PDB entry 9CZ2 | electron microscopy, 4.40 A resolution (low resolution: residue-level contacts below are approximate; hydrogen-bond / salt-bridge calls are withheld) | chains XK and H of the 36 polymer chains in the assembly

# Chain XK
Name: Modulator of FtsH protease HflK
Source organism: Escherichia coli BL21
UniProtKB: C3SG32 (C3SG32_ECOLX); residues 1-419 here = UniProt positions 1-419
Amino-acid sequence (419 residues; numbered 1 to 419; the number before each row is that of its first residue):
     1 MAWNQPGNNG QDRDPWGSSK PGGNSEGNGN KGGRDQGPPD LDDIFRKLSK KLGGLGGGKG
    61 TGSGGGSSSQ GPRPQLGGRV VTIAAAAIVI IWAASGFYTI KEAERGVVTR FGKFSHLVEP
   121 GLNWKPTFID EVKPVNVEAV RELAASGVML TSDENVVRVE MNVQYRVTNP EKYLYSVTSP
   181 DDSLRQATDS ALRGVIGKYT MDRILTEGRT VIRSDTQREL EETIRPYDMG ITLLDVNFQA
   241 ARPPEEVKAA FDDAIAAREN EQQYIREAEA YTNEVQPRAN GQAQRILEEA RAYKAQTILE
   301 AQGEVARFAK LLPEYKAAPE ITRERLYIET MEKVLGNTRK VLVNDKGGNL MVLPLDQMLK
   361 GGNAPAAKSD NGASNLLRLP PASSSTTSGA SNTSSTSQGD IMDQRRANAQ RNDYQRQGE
Not modelled in the structure: 1-78, 356-419

# Chain H
Name: ATP-dependent zinc metalloprotease FtsH
Source organism: Escherichia coli BL21
Notes: EC 3.4.24.-
UniProtKB: C3SSK2 (C3SSK2_ECOLX); residue numbers follow UniProt; this construct covers 1-644
Amino-acid sequence (644 residues; numbered 1 to 644; the number before each row is that of its first residue):
     1 MAKNLILWLV IAVVLMSVFQ SFGPSESNGR KVDYSTFLQE VNNDQVREAR INGREINVTK
    61 KDSNRYTTYI PVQDPKLLDN LLTKNVKVVG EPPEEPSLLA SIFISWFPML LLIGVWIFFM
   121 RQMQGGGGKG AMSFGKSKAR MLTEDQIKTT FADVAGCDEA KEEVAELVEY LREPSRFQKL
   181 GGKIPKGVLM VGPPGTGKTL LAKAIAGEAK VPFFTISGSD FVEMFVGVGA SRVRDMFEQA
   241 KKAAPCIIFI DEIDAVGRQR GAGLGGGHDE REQTLNQMLV EMDGFEGNEG IIVIAATNRP
   301 DVLDPALLRP GRFDRQVVVG LPDVRGREQI LKVHMRRVPL APDIDAAIIA RGTPGFSGAD
   361 LANLVNEAAL FAARGNKRVV SMVEFEKAKD KIMMGAERRS MVMTEAQKES TAYHEAGHAI
   421 IGRLVPEHDP VHKVTIIPRG RALGVTFFLP EGDAISASRQ KLESQISTLY GGRLAEEIIY
   481 GPEHVSTGAS NDIKVATNLA RNMVTQWGFS EKLGPLLYAE EEGEVFLGRS VAKAKHMSDE
   541 TARIIDQEVK ALIERNYNRA RQLLTDNMDI LHAMKDALMK YETIDAPQID DLMARRDVRP
   601 PAGWEEPGAS NNSGDNGSPK APRPVDEPRT PNPGNTMSEQ LGDK
Not modelled in the structure: 1-30, 98-644

# How chain XK and chain H interact
Contacting residue pairs (11; chain XK residue first):
  V140(XK) - R47(H)
  V140(XK) - K61(H)
  R141(XK) - K61(H)
  R141(XK) - D62(H)
  R141(XK) - S63(H)
  E142(XK) - Q45(H)
  E142(XK) - K61(H)
  E142(XK) - D62(H)
  A144(XK) - Q45(H)
  N162(XK) - K61(H)
  Y165(XK) - D62(H)
Interface residues without a listed pair, chain XK (8 interface residues in all): A139, L143

# In short
8 residues of chain XK face 5 of chain H across their interface.
Here chain XK is Modulator of FtsH protease HflK and chain H is ATP-dependent zinc metalloprotease FtsH, both
from Escherichia coli BL21. Entry 9CZ2 (Cryo-EM structure of a nautilus-like HflK/C assembly in complex with
FtsH AAA protease) was determined by electron microscopy.
